8W5J - chains I and M of the 10 polymer chains in the assembly; structure by electron microscopy, 4.40 A resolution (low resolution: residue-level contacts below are approximate; hydrogen-bond / salt-bridge calls are withheld).

[Chain I]
Molecule: Mitochondrial import receptor subunit TOM40
Source organism: Saccharomyces cerevisiae (strain ATCC 204508 / S288c)
UniProt: P23644 (TOM40_YEAST); numbering as in UniProt (aligned over 1-387)
Amino-acid sequence (387 residues; each row starts with the number of its first residue):
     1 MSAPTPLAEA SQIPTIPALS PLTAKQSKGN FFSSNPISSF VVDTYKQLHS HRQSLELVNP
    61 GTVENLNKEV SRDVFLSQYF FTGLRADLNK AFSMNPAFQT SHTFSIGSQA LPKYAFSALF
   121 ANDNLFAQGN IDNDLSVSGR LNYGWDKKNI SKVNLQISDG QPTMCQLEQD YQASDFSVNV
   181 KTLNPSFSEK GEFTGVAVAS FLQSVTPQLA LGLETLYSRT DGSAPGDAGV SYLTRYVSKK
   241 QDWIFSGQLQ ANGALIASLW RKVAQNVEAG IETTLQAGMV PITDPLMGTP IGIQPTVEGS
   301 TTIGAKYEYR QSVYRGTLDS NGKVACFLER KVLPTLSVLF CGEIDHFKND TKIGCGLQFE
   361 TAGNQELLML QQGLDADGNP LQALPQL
Disordered / not traced: 1-48, 277-294, 374-387
Residues lining bound ligands: 46E ((2R)-3-{[(S)-(2-aminoethoxy)(hydroxy)phosphoryl]oxy}-2-(tetradecanoyloxy)propyl tetradecanoate): L328, R330, V332, V338

[Chain M]
Molecule: Mitochondrial import receptor subunit TOM7
Source organism: Saccharomyces cerevisiae (strain ATCC 204508 / S288c)
UniProt: P53507 (TOM7_YEAST); residue numbers follow UniProt; this construct covers 1-60
Amino-acid sequence (60 residues; row label = number of the first residue in the row):
     1 MSFLPSFILS DESKERISKI LTLTHNVAHY GWIPFVLYLG WAHTSNRPNF LNLLSPLPSV
Disordered / not traced: 1-18

[Interface between chain I and chain M]
Contacting residue pairs - 18 pairs, chain I then chain M:
  K90(I) - S55(M)
  K90(I) - P56(M)
  K90(I) - L57(M)
  F98(I) - V36(M)
  F98(I) - G40(M)
  H102(I) - P56(M)
  F116(I) - I33(M)
  F120(I) - L39(M)
  G129(I) - W32(M)
  G129(I) - I33(M)
  N130(I) - I33(M)
  V137(I) - H29(M)
  V137(I) - W32(M)
  S138(I) - W32(M)
  G139(I) - W32(M)
  L141(I) - W32(M)
  I157(I) - H29(M)
  T361(I) - P58(M)
Interface residues without a listed pair, chain I (18 interface residues in all): L88, F92, T100, Q128, G363
Interface residues without a listed pair, chain M (15 interface residues in all): L37, T44, N46, L53, L54

[In short]
The interface between chain I and chain M involves 18 residues on one side and 15 on the other. Ligands of
chain I: compound 46E.
Chain I is Mitochondrial import receptor subunit TOM40 and chain M is Mitochondrial import receptor subunit
TOM7, both from Saccharomyces cerevisiae (strain ATCC 204508 / S288c); the structure, Cryo-EM structure of the
yeast TOM core complex (from TOM-TIM23 complex), was determined by electron microscopy, deposited together
with 8W5K.
